1D8H - chains A and B; structure by X-ray diffraction, 2.00 A resolution.

# Chain A (and B)
Molecule: mRNA TRIPHOSPHATASE CET1
From: Saccharomyces cerevisiae
Notes: EC 3.1.3.33; chain B of this document is another copy of the same molecule, construct and numbering; everything in this record applies to it too
UniProtKB: O13297 (CET1_YEAST); residue numbers follow UniProt; this construct covers 241-549
Amino-acid sequence (311 residues; row label = number of the first residue in the row):
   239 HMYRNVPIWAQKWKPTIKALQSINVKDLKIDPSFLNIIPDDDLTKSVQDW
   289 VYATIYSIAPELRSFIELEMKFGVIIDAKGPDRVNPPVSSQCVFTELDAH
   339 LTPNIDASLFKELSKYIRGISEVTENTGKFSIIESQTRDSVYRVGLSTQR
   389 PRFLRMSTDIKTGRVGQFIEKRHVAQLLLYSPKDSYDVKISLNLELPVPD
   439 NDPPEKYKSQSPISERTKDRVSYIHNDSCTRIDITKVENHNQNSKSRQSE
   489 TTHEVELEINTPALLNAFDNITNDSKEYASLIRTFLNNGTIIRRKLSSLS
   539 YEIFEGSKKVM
Disordered / not traced: 384-388, 479-486, 540-549
Sequence notes: conflict Arg242 (Lys in O13297)
Swiss-Prot annotation at these positions:
  - site: Asp280 (Essential for dimer formation)
  - mutagenesis: Asp280 (D280A: Significant growth defects), Ile520 (I520A: No growth), Phe523 (F523A: Temperature sensitive growth phenotype), Leu524 (L524A: Temperature sensitive growth phenotype)
Bound ions: Mn2+: Glu307, Glu496
Reported in the primary citation:
  - binding site for sulfate ion: Arg393, Lys409, Lys456, Arg458
  - Mn2+ coordination: Glu305, Glu307, Glu496
  - Mn2+ coordination through a water molecule: Asp471, Glu494
  - catalytic residues: Glu305, Glu307, Glu496
  - mutagenesis - E305A, E305D, E305Q, E307A, E307D, E307Q, E492A: abolished catalytic activity (citing earlier work)
  - mutagenesis - R454A, R454Q, E492D: decreased catalytic activity (citing earlier work)
  - mutagenesis - K456A, K456Q: decreased binding to ATP (citing earlier work)
  - mutagenesis - K456R: unchanged binding to ATP (citing earlier work)
  - mutagenesis - K250A/W251A, I530T: decreased growth (citing earlier work)

# How chain A and chain B interact
Contacting residue pairs (103; chain A residue first):
  Ile261(A) with Val263(B), hydrophobic; Lys264(B)
  Asn262(A) with Asn262(B)
  Val263(A) with Ile261(B), hydrophobic; Val263(B), hydrophobic
  Ile268(A) with Asp465(B); Ser466(B); Ser518(B); Leu519(B), hydrophobic; Thr522(B)
  Asp269(A) with Lys367(B), salt bridge; His463(B), salt bridge; Asp465(B), hydrogen bond (backbone-backbone); Ser466(B); Thr522(B)
  Pro270(A) with Thr522(B); Asn525(B), hydrogen bond (backbone-side chain)
  Ser271(A) with Asn526(B); Ile529(B)
  Phe272(A) with Phe368(B), hydrophobic; His463(B); Ile470(B), hydrophobic; Asn526(B), hydrogen bond (backbone-side chain); Ile529(B), hydrophobic; Ile530(B), hydrophobic
  Leu273(A) with Tyr354(B); Ile529(B), hydrophobic
  Pro277(A) with Asn525(B); Thr528(B); Ile529(B), hydrophobic; Arg532(B)
  Asp278(A) with Arg532(B), hydrogen bond (backbone-side chain)
  Asp279(A) with Asp279(B); Arg532(B)
  Asp280(A) with Ser328(B); Gln329(B), hydrogen bond (side chain-backbone); Lys421(B), hydrogen bond (backbone-side chain); Arg531(B), salt bridge; Arg532(B), salt bridge
  Leu281(A) with Ser328(B)
  Lys283(A) with Lys421(B); Arg532(B)
  Ser284(A) with Ser328(B); Lys421(B), hydrogen bond
  Pro325(A) with Val331(B); Phe332(B); Thr333(B), hydrogen bond (backbone-backbone)
  Val326(A) with Cys330(B), hydrophobic; Val331(B); Thr333(B)
  Ser327(A) with Val331(B), hydrogen bond (backbone-backbone); Thr333(B)
  Ser328(A) with Asp280(B); Ser284(B); Cys330(B); Val331(B), hydrogen bond (side chain-backbone)
  Gln329(A) with Asp280(B), hydrogen bond (backbone-side chain)
  Cys330(A) with Val326(B), hydrophobic; Ser328(B); Cys330(B), hydrophobic
  Val331(A) with Val326(B); Ser327(B), hydrogen bond (backbone-backbone); Ser328(B), hydrogen bond (backbone-side chain)
  Phe332(A) with Pro325(B)
  Thr333(A) with Pro325(B), hydrogen bond (backbone-backbone); Val326(B), hydrogen bond (side chain-backbone); Ser327(B)
  Glu334(A) with Pro325(B)
  Tyr354(A) with Leu273(B)
  Ile358(A) with Leu273(B), hydrophobic
  Lys367(A) with Asp269(B), salt bridge
  Phe368(A) with Phe272(B), hydrophobic
  Lys421(A) with Asp280(B), hydrogen bond (side chain-backbone); Ser284(B), hydrogen bond
  His463(A) with Asp269(B), salt bridge; Phe272(B)
  Asp465(A) with Ile268(B); Asp269(B), hydrogen bond (backbone-backbone)
  Ser466(A) with Ile268(B); Asp269(B)
  Ile470(A) with Phe272(B), hydrophobic
  Ser518(A) with Ile268(B)
  Leu519(A) with Ile268(B), hydrophobic
  Thr522(A) with Ile268(B); Asp269(B), hydrogen bond (side chain-backbone); Pro270(B)
  Asn525(A) with Pro270(B), hydrogen bond (side chain-backbone); Ile276(B); Pro277(B)
  Asn526(A) with Ser271(B); Phe272(B), hydrogen bond (side chain-backbone)
  Thr528(A) with Pro277(B)
  Ile529(A) with Ser271(B); Phe272(B), hydrophobic; Leu273(B), hydrophobic; Pro277(B), hydrophobic
  Ile530(A) with Phe272(B), hydrophobic
  Arg531(A) with Asp280(B), salt bridge
  Arg532(A) with Pro277(B); Asp278(B), hydrogen bond (side chain-backbone); Asp279(B); Asp280(B), salt bridge; Lys283(B)
Also at the interface, not in a pair above, chain A (52 interface residues in all): Lys264, Asn274, Ile275, Ile276, Asp287, Asp422, Cys467
Also at the interface, not in a pair above, chain B (53 interface residues in all): Asn274, Ile275, Leu281, Pro324, Glu334, Ile358, Asn364, Asp422, Cys467

# Summary
52 residues of chain A face 53 of chain B across their interface; the contacts include 22 hydrogen bonds and 8
salt bridges. Polar contacts include Asp269(A)-Lys367(B), Asp269(A)-His463(B) and Asp280(A)-Arg531(B). The
paper reports catalytic residues Glu305(A), Glu307(A) and Glu496(A); E305A, E305D and E305Q of chain A, among
others, abolish catalytic activity; 15 substitutions were tested in all.
Both chains are mRNA TRIPHOSPHATASE CET1 (Saccharomyces cerevisiae). Entry 1D8H (X-ray crystal structure of
yeast RNA triphosphatase in complex with sulfate and manganese ions) was determined by X-ray diffraction.
